Entry 2Q0I (X-ray diffraction, 1.57 A resolution); this record covers chain A.

Chain A:
Protein: Quinolone signal response protein
Organism: Pseudomonas aeruginosa
Reference sequence: Q02IG5 (Q02IG5_PSEAB); numbering as in UniProt (aligned over 1-301)
Amino-acid sequence (303 residues; row label = number of the first residue in the row):
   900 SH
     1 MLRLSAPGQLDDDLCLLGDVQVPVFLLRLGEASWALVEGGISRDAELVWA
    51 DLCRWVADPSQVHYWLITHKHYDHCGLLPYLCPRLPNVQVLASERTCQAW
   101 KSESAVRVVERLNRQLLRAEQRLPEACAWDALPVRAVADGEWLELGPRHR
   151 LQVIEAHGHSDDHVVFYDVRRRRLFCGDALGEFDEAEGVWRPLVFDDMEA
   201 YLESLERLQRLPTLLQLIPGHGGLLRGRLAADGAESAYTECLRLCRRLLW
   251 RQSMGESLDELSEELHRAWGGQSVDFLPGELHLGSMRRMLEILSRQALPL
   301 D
Not modelled in the structure: 299-301
Construct notes: expression tag (900-901)
Ion coordination: Fe ion site 1: His69, His71, His159, Asp178; Fe ion site 2: Asp73, His74, Asp178, His221 (together with benzoic acid)
Small-molecule neighbours: benzoic acid (BEZ): Asp73, His74, His159, Asp178, Glu182, Leu193, Phe195, His221, Ser273, Phe276, Leu277, His282, Met286

Summary:
Bound to chain A: benzoic acid. His69, His71, His159 and Asp178 form the Fe ion site 1. Asp73, His74, Asp178
and His221 form the Fe ion site 2.
Chain A is Quinolone signal response protein (Pseudomonas aeruginosa); the structure, Structure of Pseudomonas
Quinolone Signal Response Protein PqsE, was determined by X-ray diffraction (same publication as 3DH8 and
2Q0J).
